Entry 3QNF (X-ray diffraction, 3.00 A resolution); this record covers chain A.

[Chain A]
Protein: Endoplasmic reticulum aminopeptidase 1
Source organism: Homo sapiens
Notes: EC 3.4.11.-
Reference sequence: Q9NZ08 (ERAP1_HUMAN); residue numbers follow UniProt; this construct covers 1-941
Amino-acid sequence (954 residues; each row starts with the number of its first residue; numbers below 1 keep their minus sign (Leu-5 is residue -5)):
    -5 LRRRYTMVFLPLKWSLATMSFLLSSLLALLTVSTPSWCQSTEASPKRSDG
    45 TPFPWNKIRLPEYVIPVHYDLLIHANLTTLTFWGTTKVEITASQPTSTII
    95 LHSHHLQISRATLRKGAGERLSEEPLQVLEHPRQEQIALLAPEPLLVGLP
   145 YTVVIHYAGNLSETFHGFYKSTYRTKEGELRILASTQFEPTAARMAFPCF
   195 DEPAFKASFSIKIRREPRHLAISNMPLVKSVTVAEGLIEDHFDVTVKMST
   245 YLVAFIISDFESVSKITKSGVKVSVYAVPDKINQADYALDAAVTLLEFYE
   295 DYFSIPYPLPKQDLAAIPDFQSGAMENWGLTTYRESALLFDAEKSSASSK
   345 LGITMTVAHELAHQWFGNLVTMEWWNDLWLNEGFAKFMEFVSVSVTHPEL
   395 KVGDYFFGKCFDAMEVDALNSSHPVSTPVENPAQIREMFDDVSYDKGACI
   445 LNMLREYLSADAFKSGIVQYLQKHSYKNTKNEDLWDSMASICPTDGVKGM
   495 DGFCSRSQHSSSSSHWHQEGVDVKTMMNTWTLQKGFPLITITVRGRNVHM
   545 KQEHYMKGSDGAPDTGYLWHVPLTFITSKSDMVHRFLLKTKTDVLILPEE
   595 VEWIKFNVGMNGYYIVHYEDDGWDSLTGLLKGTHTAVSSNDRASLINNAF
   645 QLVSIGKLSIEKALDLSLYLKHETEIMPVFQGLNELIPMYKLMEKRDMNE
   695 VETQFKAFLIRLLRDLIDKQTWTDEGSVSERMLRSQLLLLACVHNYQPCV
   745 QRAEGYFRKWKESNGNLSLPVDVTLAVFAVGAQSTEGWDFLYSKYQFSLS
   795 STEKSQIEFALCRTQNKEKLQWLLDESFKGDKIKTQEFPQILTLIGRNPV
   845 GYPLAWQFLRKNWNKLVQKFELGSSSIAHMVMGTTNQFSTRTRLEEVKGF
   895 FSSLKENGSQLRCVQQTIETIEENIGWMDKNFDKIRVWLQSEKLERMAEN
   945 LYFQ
Not modelled in the structure: -5 to 45, 111-114, 426-433, 486-514, 552-558, 758-799, 811-914, 936-948
Cystine bridges: Cys404-Cys443, Cys736-Cys743
Covalent attachments: glycan linked to Asn70
Sequence notes: expression tag (-5 to 0, 942-948)
Ion coordination: Zn2+: His353, His357, Glu376
Swiss-Prot annotation at these positions:
  - active site: Glu354 (Proton acceptor)
  - binding site (substrate): Glu183, Gly317 to Asn321
  - binding site (Zn(2+)): His353, His357, Glu376
  - site: Tyr438 (Transition state stabilizer)
  - glycosylation (N-linked (GlcNAc...) asparagine): Asn70, Asn154, Asn414, Asn760, Asn901
  - natural variant: Asp575 (D575G; D575N)
  - mutagenesis: Tyr438 (Y438F: Loss of enzyme activity)
From the paper describing this entry:
  - Zn2+ coordination: His353, His357, Glu376
  - conformationally variable residues (domain motion, order/disorder transition, side-chain flip): Asn425 to Asp434, Tyr438, Gly529, Asp614
  - contacts within the chain: Asn414-Lys528, Ser416-Lys528
  - disease-associated variants - M349V (citing earlier work)
  - catalytic residues: Glu354, Tyr438 (proposed by the authors, not directly observed)
  - mutagenesis - K528R: decreased catalytic activity
  - disease-associated variants - K528R: decreased catalytic activity

[Summary]
The Zn2+ site is built by His353, His357 and Glu376. UniProt lists active-site residue Glu354, 6
substrate-binding residues, 3 Zn2+-binding residues and one mutagenesis site. From the paper: catalytic
residues Glu354 and Tyr438; K528R reduces catalytic activity.
Chain A is Endoplasmic reticulum aminopeptidase 1 (Homo sapiens); the structure, Crystal structure of the open
state of human endoplasmic reticulum aminopeptidase 1 ERAP1, was determined by X-ray diffraction, deposited
together with 2YD0.
